PDB entry 3S7B | X-ray diffraction, 2.42 A resolution | chain A

[Chain A]
Molecule: N-lysine methyltransferase SMYD2
Source organism: Homo sapiens
Notes: EC 2.1.1.-, 2.1.1.43
Reference sequence: Q9NRG4 (SMYD2_HUMAN); residues 1-433 here = UniProt positions 1-433
Chain sequence (433 residues; row label = number of the first residue in the row):
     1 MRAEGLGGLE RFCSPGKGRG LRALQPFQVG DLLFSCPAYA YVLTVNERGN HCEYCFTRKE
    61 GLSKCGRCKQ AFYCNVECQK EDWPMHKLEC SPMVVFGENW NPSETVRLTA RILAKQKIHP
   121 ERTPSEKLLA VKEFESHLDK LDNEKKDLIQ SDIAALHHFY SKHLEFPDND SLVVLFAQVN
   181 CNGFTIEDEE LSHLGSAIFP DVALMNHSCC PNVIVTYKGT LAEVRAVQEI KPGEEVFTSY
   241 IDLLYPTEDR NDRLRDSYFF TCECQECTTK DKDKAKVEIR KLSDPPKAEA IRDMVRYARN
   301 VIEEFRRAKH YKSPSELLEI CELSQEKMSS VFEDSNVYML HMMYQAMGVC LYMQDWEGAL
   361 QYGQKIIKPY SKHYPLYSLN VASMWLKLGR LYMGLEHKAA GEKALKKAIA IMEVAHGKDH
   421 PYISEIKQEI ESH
Disordered / not traced: 1-4
Differences from the reference sequence: conflict Glu165 (Gly in Q9NRG4)
Bound ions: Zn2+ site 1: Cys52, Cys55, Cys74, Cys78; Zn2+ site 2: Cys65, Cys68, His86, Cys90; Zn2+ site 3: Cys209, Cys262, Cys264, Cys267
Residues lining bound ligands:
  - NH5 (N-cyclohexyl-N~3~-[2-(3,4-dichlorophenyl)ethyl]-N-(2-{[2-(5-hydroxy-3-oxo-3,4-dihydro-2H-1,4-benzoxazin-8-yl)ethyl]amino}ethyl)-beta-alaninamide): Thr105, Leu108, Leu141, Lys145, Leu148, Ile149, Ala177, Val179, Asn180, Cys181, Asn182, Gly183, Phe184, Thr185, Ser196, Ala203, Thr238, Ser239, Tyr240, Asp256, Ser257, Tyr258, Phe259
  - S-adenosylmethionine (SAM): Gly16, Lys17, Gly18, Arg19, Glu135, His137, Cys181, Asn182, Ala203, Leu204, Met205, Asn206, His207, Tyr240, Tyr258, Phe260, Thr261

[In short]
Chain A binds S-adenosylmethionine and compound NH5. Cys52, Cys55, Cys74 and Cys78 coordinate Zn2+ site 1. The
Zn2+ site 2 is built by Cys65, Cys68, His86 and Cys90.
Chain A is N-lysine methyltransferase SMYD2 (Homo sapiens); the structure, Structural Basis of Substrate
Methylation and Inhibition of SMYD2, was determined by X-ray diffraction together with 3S7D, 3S7F and 3S7J
from the same study.
